8QPB - chains N and 4 of the 17 polymer chains in the assembly; structure by electron microscopy, 3.70 A resolution.

Chain N:
Protein: Pre-mRNA-processing factor 6
Organism: Homo sapiens
Reference sequence: O94906 (PRP6_HUMAN); numbering as in UniProt (aligned over 1-941)
Chain sequence (941 residues; row label = number of the first residue in the row):
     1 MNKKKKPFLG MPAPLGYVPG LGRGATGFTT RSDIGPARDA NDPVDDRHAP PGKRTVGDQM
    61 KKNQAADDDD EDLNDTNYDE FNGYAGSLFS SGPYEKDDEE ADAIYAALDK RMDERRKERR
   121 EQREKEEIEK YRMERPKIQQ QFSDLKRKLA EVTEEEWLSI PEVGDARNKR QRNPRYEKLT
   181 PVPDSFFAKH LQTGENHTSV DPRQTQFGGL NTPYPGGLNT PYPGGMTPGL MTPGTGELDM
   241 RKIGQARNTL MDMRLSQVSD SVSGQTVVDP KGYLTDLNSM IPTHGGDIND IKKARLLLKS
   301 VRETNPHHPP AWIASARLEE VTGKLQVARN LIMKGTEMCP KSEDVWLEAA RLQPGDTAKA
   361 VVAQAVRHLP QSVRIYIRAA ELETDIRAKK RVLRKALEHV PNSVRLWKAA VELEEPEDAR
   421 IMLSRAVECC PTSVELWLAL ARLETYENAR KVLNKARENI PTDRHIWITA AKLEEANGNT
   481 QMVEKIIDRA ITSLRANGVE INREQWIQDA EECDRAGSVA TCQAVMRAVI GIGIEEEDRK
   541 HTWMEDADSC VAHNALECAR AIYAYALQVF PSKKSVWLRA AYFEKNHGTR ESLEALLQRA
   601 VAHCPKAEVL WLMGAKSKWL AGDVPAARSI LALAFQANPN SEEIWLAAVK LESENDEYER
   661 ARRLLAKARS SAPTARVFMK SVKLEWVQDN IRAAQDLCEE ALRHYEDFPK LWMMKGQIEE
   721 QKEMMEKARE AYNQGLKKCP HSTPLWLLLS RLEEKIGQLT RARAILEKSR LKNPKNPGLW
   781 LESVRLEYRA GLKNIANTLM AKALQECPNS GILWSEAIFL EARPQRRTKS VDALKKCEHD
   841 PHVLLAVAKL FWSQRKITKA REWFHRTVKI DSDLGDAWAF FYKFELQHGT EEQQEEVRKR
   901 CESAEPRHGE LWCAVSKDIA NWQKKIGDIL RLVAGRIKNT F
Unresolved in the structure: 1-7, 41-95, 209-246, 258-264, 415-791
Swiss-Prot annotation at these positions:
  - modified residue: Ser143 (Phosphoserine), Thr180 (Phosphothreonine), Thr266 (Phosphothreonine), Thr275 (Phosphothreonine), Ser279 (Phosphoserine)
  - natural variant: Asn477 (N477S: Found in a family with neuronal ceroid lipofuscinosis carrying a causative mutation in DNAJC5; uncertain significance), Arg729 (R729W: In RP60)

Chain 4:
Molecule: U4 snRNA
Organism: Homo sapiens
Sequence (144 nucleotides; each row starts with the number of its first residue):
     1 AGCUUUGCGC AGUGGCAGUA UCGUAGCCAA UGAGGUCUAU CCGAGGCGCG AUUAUUGCUA
    61 AUUGAAAACU UUUCCCAAUA CCCCGCCGUG ACGACUUGCA AUAUAGUCGG CACUGGCAAU
   121 UUUUGACAGU CUCUACGGAG ACUG
Unresolved in the structure: 81-144

Chain N / chain 4 interface:
Pairs across the interface (21; chain N residue first):
  Arg167(N) - C49(4)  phosphate contact
  Asn168(N) - G48(4)  hydrogen bond to the phosphate
  Asn168(N) - C49(4)  phosphate contact
  Lys169(N) - C49(4)  hydrogen bond to the phosphate
  Lys169(N) - G50(4)  hydrogen bond to the base
  Arg170(N) - G48(4)  salt bridge to the phosphate
  Arg172(N) - C49(4)  salt bridge to the phosphate
  Arg172(N) - G50(4)  salt bridge to the phosphate
  Arg175(N) - U52(4)  hydrogen bond to the base
  Arg175(N) - A54(4)  base contact
  Tyr176(N) - U19(4)  base contact
  Tyr176(N) - A54(4)  hydrogen bond to the base
  Glu177(N) - U19(4)  base contact
  Lys178(N) - U19(4)  hydrogen bond to the base
  Lys178(N) - A54(4)  salt bridge to the phosphate
  Pro824(N) - U40(4)  hydrogen bond to the sugar
  Gln825(N) - U40(4)  sugar contact
  Arg827(N) - A39(4)  salt bridge to the phosphate
  Thr828(N) - U40(4)  hydrogen bond to the sugar
  Thr828(N) - C41(4)  hydrogen bond to the phosphate
  Lys829(N) - C41(4)  phosphate contact
Other interface residues (no listed pair), chain N (15 interface residues in all): Asn173
Other interface residues (no listed pair), chain 4 (10 interface residues in all): A20

Summary:
Chain N and chain 4 form an interface of 15 and 10 residues respectively, with 9 hydrogen bonds and 5 salt
bridges. Polar contacts include Lys169(N)-G50(4), Arg175(N)-U52(4) and Tyr176(N)-A54(4).
Chain N is Pre-mRNA-processing factor 6 and chain 4 is U4 snRNA, both from Homo sapiens; the structure,
Cryo-EM Structure of Pre-B+ATP Complex (core part), was determined by electron microscopy (same publication as
8QOZ, 8QP8, 8QP9, 8QPA, 8QPE and 8QPK).
